Entry 4HH3 (X-ray diffraction, 1.75 A resolution); this record covers chains A and B of the 3 polymer chains in the assembly.

# Chain A (and B)
Molecule: Transcriptional regulator, PpsR
Organism: Rhodobacter sphaeroides
Notes: chain B of this document is another copy of the same molecule, construct and numbering; everything in this record applies to it too
UniProtKB: Q3J179 (Q3J179_RHOS4); numbering as in UniProt (aligned over 2-257)
Sequence (262 residues; each row starts with the number of its first residue; numbers below 1 keep their minus sign (Gly-4 is residue -4)):
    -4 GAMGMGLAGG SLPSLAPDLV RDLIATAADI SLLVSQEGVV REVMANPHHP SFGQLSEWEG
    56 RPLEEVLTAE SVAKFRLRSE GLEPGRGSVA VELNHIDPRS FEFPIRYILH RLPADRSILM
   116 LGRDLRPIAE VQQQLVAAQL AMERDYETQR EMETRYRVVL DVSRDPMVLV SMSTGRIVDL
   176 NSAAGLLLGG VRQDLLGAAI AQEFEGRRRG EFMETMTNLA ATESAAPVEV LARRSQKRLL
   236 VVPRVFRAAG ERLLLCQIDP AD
Not modelled in the structure: -4 to 6 (chain B: -4 to 4, 41-45, 92-96)
Sequence notes: expression tag (-4 to 1)

# Chain A / chain B interface
Pairs across the interface (128):
  Leu7(A) with Ile19(B), hydrophobic; Leu28(B); Glu37(B)
  Pro8(A) with Leu107(B); Ala109(B), hydrophobic
  Leu14(A) with Pro108(B)
  Val15(A) with Leu10(B), hydrophobic
  Leu18(A) with His105(B); Leu114(B), hydrophobic; Leu116(B)
  Ile19(A) with Leu7(B), hydrophobic; Leu10(B), hydrophobic; Leu18(B), hydrophobic
  Thr21(A) with Ile103(B); His105(B), hydrogen bond; Leu116(B)
  Ala22(A) with Ala22(B); Ala23(B); Leu116(B); Arg118(B), hydrogen bond (backbone-side chain)
  Ala23(A) with Ala22(B); Arg118(B)
  Asp24(A) with Arg101(B), salt bridge; Arg118(B), salt bridge
  Leu28(A) with Ser6(B); Leu7(B)
  Arg36(A) with Ser6(B)
  Glu37(A) with Gly5(B); Ser6(B), hydrogen bond (side chain-backbone)
  Asn41(A) with Ile103(B)
  His43(A) with Ser83(B), hydrogen bond; Ala85(B); Ile103(B)
  His44(A) with Arg101(B), hydrogen bond
  His105(A) with Asp17(B); Leu18(B); Thr21(B), hydrogen bond
  Leu107(A) with Pro8(B); Leu10(B), hydrophobic
  Pro108(A) with Leu14(B)
  Ala109(A) with Pro8(B), hydrophobic
  Asp110(A) with Pro8(B)
  Leu114(A) with Leu18(B), hydrophobic
  Leu116(A) with Leu18(B); Thr21(B); Ala22(B), hydrophobic
  Arg118(A) with Thr21(B), hydrogen bond (side chain-backbone); Ala22(B), hydrogen bond (side chain-backbone); Ala23(B), hydrogen bond (side chain-backbone); Asp24(B), salt bridge; Arg118(B)
  Asp119(A) with Ile123(B)
  Pro122(A) with Ile123(B), hydrophobic; Gln127(B), hydrogen bond (backbone-side chain)
  Ile123(A) with Val126(B), hydrophobic; Leu130(B)
  Val126(A) with Gln127(B); Leu130(B), hydrophobic
  Gln127(A) with Leu130(B)
  Gln129(A) with Gln134(B)
  Leu130(A) with Leu130(B), hydrophobic; Gln134(B); Met137(B), hydrophobic
  Ala133(A) with Gln134(B); Met137(B); Glu138(B)
  Gln134(A) with Met137(B)
  Met137(A) with Glu138(B); Tyr141(B), hydrophobic; Arg145(B)
  Glu138(A) with Tyr141(B), hydrogen bond
  Asp140(A) with Arg145(B), salt bridge
  Tyr141(A) with Gln144(B)
  Gln144(A) with Arg145(B); Met147(B); Glu148(B), hydrogen bond (side chain-backbone)
  Arg145(A) with Met147(B)
  Glu146(A) with Ala243(B); Ala244(B); Glu246(B); Leu248(B)
  Met147(A) with Glu148(B); Tyr151(B)
  Glu148(A) with Met147(B)
  Thr149(A) with Phe241(B); Arg242(B); Ala243(B)
  Arg150(A) with Tyr151(B), hydrogen bond; Leu164(B); Leu248(B)
  Tyr151(A) with Met147(B), hydrophobic; Arg150(B), hydrogen bond; Tyr151(B); Val154(B), hydrophobic
  Val153(A) with Phe241(B), hydrophobic; Leu250(B), hydrophobic
  Val154(A) with Val154(B), hydrophobic; Met162(B)
  Val157(A) with Asp160(B); Met162(B), hydrophobic; Arg239(B); Gln252(B), hydrogen bond (backbone-side chain)
  Ser158(A) with Ser158(B), hydrogen bond; Asp160(B); Met162(B)
  Arg159(A) with Asp160(B), salt bridge; Gln252(B); Asp254(B), salt bridge
  Asp160(A) with Val157(B); Ser158(B); Arg159(B), salt bridge
  Met162(A) with Val154(B), hydrophobic; Ser158(B)
  Leu164(A) with Arg150(B)
  Arg239(A) with Asp156(B), salt bridge; Val157(B)
  Phe241(A) with Thr149(B); Val153(B), hydrophobic
  Arg242(A) with Thr149(B)
  Ala243(A) with Glu146(B)
  Ala244(A) with Thr143(B); Glu146(B)
  Leu248(A) with Arg150(B)
  Leu250(A) with Val153(B), hydrophobic; Val157(B), hydrophobic
  Gln252(A) with Val157(B), hydrogen bond (side chain-backbone); Arg159(B)
  Asp254(A) with Arg159(B), salt bridge
Other interface residues (no listed pair), chain A (76 interface residues in all): Ser9, Leu10, Arg16, Asp17, Met39, Ile103, Ser112, Gly117, Glu142, Leu155, Pro161, Val173, Asp174, Ile253
Other interface residues (no listed pair), chain B (73 interface residues in all): Ser9, Val15, Val84, Asp110, Val131, Ala133, Leu155, Pro161, Val173, Asp174, Ile253

# Overview
76 residues of chain A face 73 of chain B across their interface; the contacts include 17 hydrogen bonds and 9
salt bridges. Polar contacts include Asp24(A)-Arg101(B), Asp24(A)-Arg118(B) and Asp140(A)-Arg145(B).
Both chains are Transcriptional regulator, PpsR (Rhodobacter sphaeroides). Entry 4HH3 (Structure of the
AppA-PpsR2 core complex from Rb. sphaeroides) was determined by X-ray diffraction (same publication as 4HH1
and 4HH2).
